8YTH - chains A and B; structure by X-ray diffraction, 2.40 A resolution.

Chain A:
Molecule: Interferon regulatory factor 2-binding protein 2
Source organism: Homo sapiens
Notes: fragment: RING domain
UniProt: Q7Z5L9 (I2BP2_HUMAN); numbering as in UniProt (aligned over 497-578)
Sequence (83 residues; row label = number of the first residue in the row):
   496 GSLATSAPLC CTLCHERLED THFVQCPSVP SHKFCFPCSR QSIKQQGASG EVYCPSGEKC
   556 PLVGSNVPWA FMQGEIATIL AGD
Disordered / not traced: 496-502, 543-546, 559, 577-578
Construct notes: expression tag (496)
Curated features (UniProtKB/Swiss-Prot):
  - zinc finger: Cys506 to Glu553 (RING-type)
  - natural variant: Ser551 (S551N: In CVID14)
Bound ions: Zn2+ site 1: Cys505, His510, His517; Zn2+ site 2: Cys506, Cys509, Cys530, Cys533; Zn2+ site 3: Cys521, His527, Cys549, Cys555
From the paper describing this entry:
  - Zn2+ coordination: Cys505, His510, His517
  - disease-associated variants - S551N: decreased stability (proposed by the authors, not directly observed)

Chain B:
Molecule: Zinc finger and BTB domain-containing protein 16
UniProt: Q05516 (ZBT16_HUMAN); residues 1-8 here correspond to UniProt positions 285-292 (UniProt number = residue number + 284)
Sequence (8 residues; each row starts with the number of its first residue):
     1 RSSVITSA
Disordered / not traced: 8

How chain A and chain B interact:
Residue-residue contacts - 17 pairs, chain A then chain B:
  Thr516(A) - Ser7(B)
  His517(A) - Thr6(B)
  Phe518(A) - Val4(B)
  Phe518(A) - Ile5(B)
  Phe518(A) - Thr6(B)  hydrogen bond (backbone-backbone)
  Val519(A) - Val4(B)
  Gln520(A) - Val4(B)  hydrogen bond (backbone-backbone)
  Gln520(A) - Thr6(B)
  Pro522(A) - Val4(B)  hydrophobic
  Phe531(A) - Ile5(B)  hydrophobic
  Leu557(A) - Arg1(B)
  Trp564(A) - Arg1(B)
  Ala565(A) - Arg1(B)
  Glu570(A) - Arg1(B)  salt bridge
  Glu570(A) - Ser3(B)  hydrogen bond
  Glu570(A) - Val4(B)  hydrogen bond (side chain-backbone)
  Thr573(A) - Ile5(B)
Other interface residues (no listed pair), chain A (15 interface residues in all): Phe566, Met567, Ile574
The authors on this interface:
  - interface residues, chain B: Val4(B)
  - hot spots on chain B (mutagenesis) - R1A, V4A/I5A: abolished binding to Interferon regulatory factor 2-binding protein 2 (chain A)

Overview:
Chain A and chain B form an interface of 15 and 6 residues respectively; the contacts include 4 hydrogen bonds
and 1 salt bridge. Polar contacts include Glu570(A)-Arg1(B), Glu570(A)-Ser3(B) and Glu570(A)-Val4(B). The
paper reports that R1A and V4A/I5A of chain B abolish binding to Interferon regulatory factor 2-binding
protein 2 (chain A); the interface residue Val4(B).
Chain A is Interferon regulatory factor 2-binding protein 2 (Homo sapiens) and chain B is Zinc finger and BTB
domain-containing protein 16; the structure, Crystal structures of human IRF2BP2 RING domain in complex with
ZBTB16 peptide, was determined by X-ray diffraction (same publication as 8YTF and 8YTG).
